4QLQ - chains V and W of the 28 polymer chains in the assembly; structure by X-ray diffraction, 2.40 A resolution.

# Chain V
Molecule: Proteasome subunit beta type-2
From: Saccharomyces cerevisiae
Notes: EC 3.4.25.1
UniProt: P25043 (PSB2_YEAST); residues 1-232 here correspond to UniProt positions 30-261 (UniProt number = residue number + 29)
Amino-acid sequence (232 residues; row label = number of the first residue in the row):
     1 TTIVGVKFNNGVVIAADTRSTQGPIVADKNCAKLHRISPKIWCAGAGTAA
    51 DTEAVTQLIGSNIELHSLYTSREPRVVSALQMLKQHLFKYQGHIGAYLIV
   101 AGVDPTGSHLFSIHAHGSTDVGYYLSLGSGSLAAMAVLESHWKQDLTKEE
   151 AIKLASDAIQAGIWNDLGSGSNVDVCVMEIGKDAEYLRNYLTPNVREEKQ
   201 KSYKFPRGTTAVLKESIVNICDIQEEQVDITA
Unresolved in the structure: 223-232
Curated features (UniProtKB/Swiss-Prot):
  - active site: T1 (Nucleophile)
Metal / ion sites: Mg2+: I163, D166, S169 (shared with 1 residue of chain L)
Small-molecule neighbours: 38N (N-(morpholin-4-ylacetyl)-L-alanyl-N-[(2S,4R)-1-cyclohexyl-5-hydroxy-4-methyl-3-oxopentan-2-yl]-O-methyl-L-tyrosinamide): T1, R19, S20, T21, Q22, C31, A32, K33, G45, A46, G47, T48, A49, T52, S129, G168

# Chain W
Molecule: Proteasome subunit beta type-3
From: Saccharomyces cerevisiae
Notes: EC 3.4.25.1
UniProt: P25451 (PSB3_YEAST); residues 0-204 here correspond to UniProt positions 1-205 (UniProt number = residue number + 1)
Amino-acid sequence (205 residues; row label = number of the first residue in the row; numbering starts at 0):
     0 MSDPSSINGGIVVAMTGKDCVAIACDLRLGSQSLGVSNKFEKIFHYGHVF
    50 LGITGLATDVTTLNEMFRYKTNLYKLKEERAIEPETFTQLVSSSLYERRF
   100 GPYFVGPVVAGINSKSGKPFIAGFDLIGCIDEAKDFIVSGTASDQLFGMC
   150 ESLYEPNLEPEDLFETISQALLNAADRDALSGWGAVVYIIKKDEVVKRYL
   200 KMRQD
Unresolved in the structure: 0
Curated features (UniProtKB/Swiss-Prot):
  - modified residue: S30 (Phosphoserine)
  - cross-link: K69 (Glycyl lysine isopeptide (Lys-Gly) (interchain with G-Cter in ubiquitin))
Metal / ion sites: Mg2+: D204 (shared with 3 residues of chain K)
Small-molecule neighbours: 38N (N-(morpholin-4-ylacetyl)-L-alanyl-N-[(2S,4R)-1-cyclohexyl-5-hydroxy-4-methyl-3-oxopentan-2-yl]-O-methyl-L-tyrosinamide): D124, L125, C128

# Interface between chain V and chain W
Contacting residue pairs (60; chain V residue first):
  I25(V) - D143(W)
  I25(V) - F146(W)  hydrophobic
  A27(V) - D130(W)
  D28(V) - D130(W)
  K29(V) - E150(W)  salt bridge
  T48(V) - R98(W)
  A49(V) - C128(W)  hydrophobic
  A50(V) - Y95(W)
  A50(V) - I126(W)  hydrophobic
  A50(V) - C128(W)
  D51(V) - Y95(W)  hydrogen bond
  D51(V) - R98(W)  salt bridge
  A54(V) - Y95(W)
  Y90(V) - F99(W)  hydrophobic
  H93(V) - R98(W)
  H93(V) - F99(W)
  R196(V) - E150(W)  salt bridge
  K199(V) - E150(W)
  K199(V) - S151(W)
  K199(V) - Y153(W)  hydrogen bond (side chain-backbone)
  S202(V) - E154(W)  hydrogen bond
  Y203(V) - S151(W)
  Y203(V) - L152(W)  hydrophobic
  K204(V) - E154(W)
  K204(V) - L157(W)
  F205(V) - L152(W)  hydrophobic
  F205(V) - Q168(W)
  R207(V) - E160(W)  salt bridge
  R207(V) - D161(W)  salt bridge
  G208(V) - E164(W)  hydrogen bond (backbone-side chain)
  T209(V) - E164(W)  hydrogen bond (backbone-side chain)
  T210(V) - E164(W)  hydrogen bond
  T210(V) - S167(W)
  T210(V) - Q168(W)  hydrogen bond
  T210(V) - L199(W)
  A211(V) - L199(W)
  A211(V) - K200(W)  hydrogen bond (backbone-backbone)
  V212(V) - F163(W)  hydrophobic
  V212(V) - Y198(W)
  L213(V) - Y198(W)  hydrogen bond (backbone-backbone)
  L213(V) - L199(W)
  L213(V) - K200(W)
  K214(V) - R197(W)
  K214(V) - Y198(W)  hydrogen bond (backbone-backbone)
  E215(V) - V195(W)
  E215(V) - K196(W)
  E215(V) - R197(W)  salt bridge
  S216(V) - V195(W)
  S216(V) - K196(W)  hydrogen bond (backbone-backbone)
  I217(V) - E193(W)
  I217(V) - V194(W)
  V218(V) - H44(W)
  V218(V) - Y187(W)  hydrophobic
  V218(V) - V194(W)  hydrogen bond (backbone-backbone)
  V218(V) - K196(W)
  N219(V) - H44(W)
  I220(V) - G46(W)
  I220(V) - H47(W)
  I220(V) - V194(W)  hydrophobic
  D222(V) - K74(W)  salt bridge
Other interface residues (no listed pair), chain V (36 interface residues in all): Q22, V26, I94, P206
Other interface residues (no listed pair), chain W (40 interface residues in all): F49, D124, G127, E131, E158, T165, L171

# In short
36 residues of chain V and 40 residues of chain W are in contact, with 12 hydrogen bonds and 7 salt bridges.
Polar contacts include K29(V)-E150(W), D51(V)-R98(W) and R196(V)-E150(W). Compound 38N is bound between chain
V and chain W.
Here chain V is Proteasome subunit beta type-2 and chain W is Proteasome subunit beta type-3, both from
Saccharomyces cerevisiae. Entry 4QLQ (yCP in complex with tripeptidic epoxyketone inhibitor 8) was determined
by X-ray diffraction (same publication as 4QLS, 4QLT, 4QLU and 4QLV).
